Entry 6UWZ (electron microscopy, 2.69 A resolution); this record covers chains A and E of the 7 polymer chains in the assembly.

== Chain A ==
Name: Acetylcholine receptor subunit alpha
Organism: Tetronarce californica
UniProt: P02710 (ACHA_TETCF); residues 1-437 here correspond to UniProt positions 25-461 (UniProt number = residue number + 24)
Sequence (437 residues; numbered 1 to 437; the number before each row is that of its first residue):
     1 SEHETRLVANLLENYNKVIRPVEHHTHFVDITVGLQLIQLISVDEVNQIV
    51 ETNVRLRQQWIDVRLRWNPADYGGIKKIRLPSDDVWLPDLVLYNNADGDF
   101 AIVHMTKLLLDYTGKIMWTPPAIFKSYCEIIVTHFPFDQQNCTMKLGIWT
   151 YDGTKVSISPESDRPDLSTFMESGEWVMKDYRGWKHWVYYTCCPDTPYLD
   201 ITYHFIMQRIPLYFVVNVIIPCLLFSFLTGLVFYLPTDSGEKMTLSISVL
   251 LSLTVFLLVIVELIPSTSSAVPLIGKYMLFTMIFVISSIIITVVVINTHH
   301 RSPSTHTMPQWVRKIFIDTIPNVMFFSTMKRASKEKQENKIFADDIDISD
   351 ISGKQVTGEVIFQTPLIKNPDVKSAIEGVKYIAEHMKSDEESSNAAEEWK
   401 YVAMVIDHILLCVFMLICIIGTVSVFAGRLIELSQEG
Unresolved in the structure: 332-369, 434-437
Curated features (UniProtKB/Swiss-Prot):
  - glycosylation: Asn141 (N-linked (GlcNAc...) asparagine)
Cystine bridges: Cys128-Cys142
Covalently attached groups: glycan linked to Asn141
Reported in the primary citation:
  - post-translational modification sites: Asn141
  - contacts within the chain: Cys192-Cys193 (disulfide), Tyr189-Pro197
  - disease-associated variants - G153S, V156M: increased binding to ACh (citing earlier work)
  - disease-associated variants - V132L: decreased signaling (citing earlier work)
  - disease-associated variants - C418W: increased signaling (citing earlier work)
  - binding site for N-acetylglucosamine: Asn141

== Chain E ==
Name: Acetylcholine receptor subunit gamma
Organism: Tetronarce californica
UniProt: P02714 (ACHG_TETCF); residues 1-489 here correspond to UniProt positions 18-506 (UniProt number = residue number + 17)
Sequence (489 residues; each row starts with the number of its first residue):
     1 ENEEGRLIEKLLGDYDKRIIPAKTLDHIIDVTLKLTLTNLISLNEKEEAL
    51 TTNVWIEIQWNDYRLSWNTSEYEGIDLVRIPSELLWLPDVVLENNVDGQF
   101 EVAYYANVLVYNDGSMYWLPPAIYRSTCPIAVTYFPFDWQNCSLVFRSQT
   151 YNAHEVNLQLSAEEGEAVEWIHIDPEDFTENGEWTIRHRPAKKNYNWQLT
   201 KDDTDFQEIIFFLIIQRKPLFYIINIIAPCVLISSLVVLVYFLPAQAGGQ
   251 KCTLSISVLLAQTIFLFLIAQKVPETSLNVPLIGKYLIFVMFVSMLIVMN
   301 CVIVLNVSLRTPNTHSLSEKIKHLFLGFLPKYLGMQLEPSEETPEKPQPR
   351 RRSSFGIMIKAEEYILKKPRSELMFEEQKDRHGLKRVNKMTSDIDIGTTV
   401 DLYKDLANFAPEIKSCVEACNFIAKSTKEQNDSGSENENWVLIGKVIDKA
   451 CFWIALLLFSIGTLAIFLTGHFNQVPEFPFPGDPRKYVP
Unresolved in the structure: 331-409
Modified positions: Cys451 (S-palmitoyl-L-cysteine; P1L)
Curated features (UniProtKB/Swiss-Prot):
  - modified residue: Tyr364 (Phosphotyrosine)
  - glycosylation: Asn68 (N-linked (GlcNAc...) asparagine)
Cystine bridges: Cys128-Cys142
Covalently attached groups: N-acetylglucosamine (NAG) linked to Asn68; glycan linked to Asn141
Reported in the primary citation:
  - disease-associated variants - E183K: decreased signaling (citing earlier work)

== Chain A / chain E interface ==
Residue-residue contacts (113; chain A residue first):
  Ser1(A) - Ile19(E)
  Ser1(A) - Ile20(E)  hydrogen bond (backbone-backbone)
  Ser1(A) - Ala22(E)
  Ser1(A) - Lys23(E)
  Ser1(A) - Tyr63(E)
  Glu2(A) - Tyr63(E)
  Glu4(A) - Ile19(E)
  Glu4(A) - Ile20(E)
  Thr5(A) - Ile19(E)
  Val8(A) - Arg18(E)
  Val8(A) - Ile19(E)  hydrophobic
  Leu12(A) - Arg18(E)
  Gln39(A) - Asn95(E)
  Gln39(A) - Thr127(E)
  Ile41(A) - Val96(E)
  Arg55(A) - Glu93(E)  salt bridge
  Arg55(A) - Asp205(E)  salt bridge
  Gly73(A) - Leu25(E)
  Gly74(A) - Leu25(E)
  Arg79(A) - Thr150(E)  hydrogen bond (side chain-backbone)
  Arg79(A) - Tyr151(E)
  Arg79(A) - Glu155(E)  salt bridge
  Arg79(A) - Thr204(E)  hydrogen bond
  Pro81(A) - Arg18(E)
  Asp84(A) - Arg18(E)  salt bridge
  His104(A) - Gly98(E)  hydrogen bond (side chain-backbone)
  Thr106(A) - Gln149(E)
  Lys107(A) - Arg18(E)
  Lys107(A) - Asp89(E)
  Lys107(A) - Thr150(E)
  Lys107(A) - Tyr151(E)  hydrogen bond
  Pro121(A) - Phe100(E)  hydrophobic
  Gly174(A) - Thr276(E)
  Gly174(A) - Ser277(E)  hydrogen bond (backbone-backbone)
  Gly174(A) - Leu278(E)
  Glu175(A) - Glu275(E)
  Ile210(A) - Ser277(E)  hydrogen bond (backbone-side chain)
  Leu212(A) - Ser277(E)
  Leu212(A) - Asn279(E)
  Leu212(A) - Val280(E)  hydrophobic
  Tyr213(A) - Lys46(E)
  Tyr213(A) - Ala270(E)
  Tyr213(A) - Val273(E)  hydrophobic
  Tyr213(A) - Pro274(E)
  Tyr213(A) - Glu275(E)
  Tyr213(A) - Thr276(E)
  Tyr213(A) - Ser277(E)  hydrogen bond (backbone-side chain)
  Val216(A) - Ile288(E)
  Asn217(A) - Leu266(E)
  Pro221(A) - Leu266(E)  hydrophobic
  Leu224(A) - Met291(E)  hydrophobic
  Leu224(A) - Met295(E)  hydrophobic
  Phe225(A) - Thr263(E)
  Phe227(A) - Met295(E)  hydrophobic
  Phe227(A) - Met299(E)  hydrophobic
  Leu228(A) - Ile256(E)  hydrophobic
  Leu228(A) - Leu259(E)  hydrophobic
  Leu228(A) - Met295(E)  hydrophobic
  Leu228(A) - Val298(E)  hydrophobic
  Leu231(A) - Met299(E)  hydrophobic
  Leu231(A) - Val302(E)  hydrophobic
  Tyr234(A) - Val302(E)
  Tyr234(A) - Asn306(E)  hydrogen bond (backbone-side chain)
  Tyr234(A) - Arg310(E)  hydrogen bond
  Leu235(A) - Val302(E)  hydrophobic
  Leu235(A) - Leu305(E)  hydrophobic
  Pro236(A) - Leu305(E)
  Pro236(A) - Asn306(E)
  Pro236(A) - Leu309(E)  hydrophobic
  Asp238(A) - Ala247(E)
  Asp238(A) - Leu309(E)
  Ser239(A) - Leu305(E)
  Ser239(A) - Leu309(E)
  Glu241(A) - Gln250(E)
  Glu241(A) - Lys251(E)
  Glu241(A) - Cys252(E)  hydrogen bond (side chain-backbone)
  Glu241(A) - Thr253(E)  hydrogen bond
  Glu241(A) - Leu305(E)
  Thr244(A) - Thr253(E)
  Leu245(A) - Ile256(E)  hydrophobic
  Leu245(A) - Val298(E)  hydrophobic
  Ser248(A) - Ile256(E)
  Val249(A) - Ile256(E)  hydrophobic
  Ser252(A) - Leu260(E)
  Ser252(A) - Thr263(E)
  Phe256(A) - Leu266(E)  hydrophobic
  Leu258(A) - Phe267(E)  hydrophobic
  Val259(A) - Phe267(E)  hydrophobic
  Val259(A) - Ala270(E)  hydrophobic
  Glu262(A) - Phe267(E)
  Glu262(A) - Gln271(E)
  Leu263(A) - Ala270(E)  hydrophobic
  Thr328(A) - His315(E)
  Met329(A) - Thr314(E)
  Met329(A) - His315(E)
  Lys330(A) - Pro312(E)
  Lys330(A) - Asn313(E)  hydrogen bond (side chain-backbone)
  Lys330(A) - Thr314(E)  hydrogen bond (backbone-backbone)
  Lys330(A) - His315(E)
  Ile376(A) - Glu412(E)
  Ile376(A) - Cys416(E)  hydrophobic
  Val379(A) - Ala419(E)  hydrophobic
  Val379(A) - Cys420(E)  hydrophobic
  Val379(A) - Ile423(E)  hydrophobic
  Ile382(A) - Ile423(E)  hydrophobic
  Ala383(A) - Ala419(E)  hydrophobic
  Ala383(A) - Phe422(E)
  Met386(A) - Ile423(E)  hydrophobic
  Lys387(A) - Phe422(E)
  Glu390(A) - Phe422(E)
  Glu390(A) - Ser426(E)  hydrogen bond
  Glu397(A) - Asn313(E)  hydrogen bond
  Tyr401(A) - Asn313(E)
Interface residues without a listed pair, chain A (70 interface residues in all): Asn53, Ile75, Ile123, Met171, Ser173, Leu251, Val255, Lys380, Lys400, Met404, His408
Interface residues without a listed pair, chain E (76 interface residues in all): Asp14, Asp16, Lys17, Glu48, Trp86, Asp97, Arg147, Ile264, Phe292, Ile303, Ser415, Thr427, Glu429

== Summary ==
70 residues of chain A and 76 residues of chain E are in contact; the contacts include 16 hydrogen bonds and 4
salt bridges. Polar contacts include Arg55(A)-Glu93(E), Arg55(A)-Asp205(E) and Arg79(A)-Glu155(E). The paper
reports a binding site for N-acetylglucosamine at Asn141(A); G153S and V156M of chain A increase binding to
ACh; 5 substitutions were tested in all.
Chain A is Acetylcholine receptor subunit alpha and chain E is Acetylcholine receptor subunit gamma, both from
Tetronarce californica; the structure, Cryo-EM structure of Torpedo acetylcholine receptor in complex with
alpha-bungarotoxin, was determined by electron microscopy.
